Entry 3Q7L (X-ray diffraction, 2.20 A resolution); this record covers chains A and B.

[Chain A (and B)]
Molecule: Amyloid-like protein 1
Organism: Homo sapiens
Notes: fragment: APLP1 E2 domain; chain B of this document is another copy of the same molecule, construct and numbering; everything in this record applies to it too
UniProt: P51693 (APLP1_HUMAN); residues 285-494 here = UniProt positions 285-494
Amino-acid sequence (214 residues; each row starts with the number of its first residue):
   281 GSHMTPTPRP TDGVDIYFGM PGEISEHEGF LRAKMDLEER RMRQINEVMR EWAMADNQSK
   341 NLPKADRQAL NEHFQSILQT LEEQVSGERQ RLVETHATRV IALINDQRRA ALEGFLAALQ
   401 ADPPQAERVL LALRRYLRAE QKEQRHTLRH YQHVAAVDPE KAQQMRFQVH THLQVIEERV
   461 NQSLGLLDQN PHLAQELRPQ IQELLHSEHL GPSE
Disordered / not traced: 281-291, 487-494 (chain B: 281-291, 488-494)
Sequence notes: expression tag (281-284)
UniProt features mapped onto this chain:
  - region: Thr-285 to Ser-305 (O-glycosylated at three sites), Phe-310 to Leu-342 (Heparin-binding), Leu-410 to Lys-441 (Heparin-binding), Ala-442 to Arg-459 (Collagen-binding)
  - glycosylation (N-linked (GlcNAc...) asparagine): Asn-337, Asn-461
  - mutagenesis: His-426 (H426A: Reduced affinity for heparin. Reduces homodimerization), Arg-429 (R429A: Strongly reduced affinity for heparin. Strongly reduced homodimerization), His-433 (H433A: Reduced affinity for heparin. Reduces homodimerization)
From the paper describing this entry:
  - binding site for sulfate ion: Lys-422, Arg-425, Arg-429
  - mutagenesis - S305A, R369A, H430A, H433A: decreased binding to heparin
  - mutagenesis - H489A: unchanged binding to heparin

[Interface between chain A and chain B]
Residue-residue contacts (70):
  Glu-318(A) / Arg-429(B)  salt bridge
  Glu-318(A) / Gln-432(B)
  Met-322(A) / Arg-425(B)
  Met-322(A) / Leu-428(B)
  Met-322(A) / Arg-429(B)
  Ile-325(A) / Leu-428(B)  hydrophobic
  Ile-325(A) / Tyr-431(B)  hydrophobic
  Asn-326(A) / Gln-424(B)  hydrogen bond
  Asn-326(A) / Leu-428(B)
  Met-329(A) / Val-449(B)  hydrophobic
  Met-329(A) / His-450(B)
  Met-329(A) / Leu-453(B)  hydrophobic
  Trp-332(A) / Phe-447(B)  hydrophobic
  Trp-332(A) / His-450(B)
  Ala-333(A) / His-450(B)
  Asp-336(A) / His-450(B)  salt bridge
  Asp-336(A) / Gln-454(B)
  Gln-355(A) / Arg-446(B)  hydrogen bond (backbone-side chain)
  Leu-358(A) / Tyr-431(B)
  Leu-358(A) / Arg-446(B)
  Gln-359(A) / Gln-443(B)  hydrogen bond
  Gln-359(A) / Arg-446(B)
  Glu-362(A) / Tyr-431(B)  hydrogen bond
  Glu-362(A) / Ala-435(B)
  Glu-362(A) / Ala-442(B)
  Glu-362(A) / Gln-443(B)
  Glu-362(A) / Arg-446(B)  salt bridge
  Val-365(A) / Gln-432(B)
  Val-365(A) / Ala-436(B)
  Ser-366(A) / Ala-435(B)
  Ser-366(A) / Ala-436(B)
  Ser-366(A) / Pro-439(B)
  Arg-369(A) / Gln-432(B)
  Arg-369(A) / Ala-436(B)
  Arg-369(A) / Val-437(B)
  Gln-424(A) / Asn-326(B)  hydrogen bond
  Arg-425(A) / Glu-319(B)  salt bridge
  Arg-425(A) / Met-322(B)
  Leu-428(A) / Met-322(B)
  Leu-428(A) / Ile-325(B)  hydrophobic
  Leu-428(A) / Asn-326(B)
  Arg-429(A) / Glu-318(B)  salt bridge
  Arg-429(A) / Met-322(B)
  Tyr-431(A) / Ile-325(B)  hydrophobic
  Tyr-431(A) / Met-329(B)  hydrophobic
  Tyr-431(A) / Leu-358(B)
  Tyr-431(A) / Glu-362(B)  hydrogen bond
  Gln-432(A) / Glu-318(B)
  Gln-432(A) / Val-365(B)
  Gln-432(A) / Arg-369(B)  hydrogen bond
  Ala-435(A) / Ser-366(B)
  Ala-436(A) / Val-365(B)  hydrophobic
  Ala-436(A) / Ser-366(B)
  Ala-436(A) / Arg-369(B)
  Ala-442(A) / Glu-362(B)
  Gln-443(A) / Glu-362(B)
  Arg-446(A) / Gln-355(B)  hydrogen bond
  Arg-446(A) / Leu-358(B)
  Arg-446(A) / Gln-359(B)
  Arg-446(A) / Glu-362(B)  salt bridge
  Phe-447(A) / Trp-332(B)  hydrophobic
  Phe-447(A) / Asn-351(B)
  Phe-447(A) / Gln-355(B)
  Val-449(A) / Met-329(B)  hydrophobic
  His-450(A) / Met-329(B)
  His-450(A) / Trp-332(B)
  His-450(A) / Ala-333(B)
  His-450(A) / Asp-336(B)  salt bridge
  Leu-453(A) / Met-329(B)  hydrophobic
  Gln-454(A) / Ala-333(B)
Interface residues without a listed pair, chain A (36 interface residues in all): Arg-321, Asn-351, His-433, Val-437, Pro-439
Interface residues without a listed pair, chain B (36 interface residues in all): Arg-321

[Overview]
Chain A and chain B each contribute 36 residues to their interface, with 8 hydrogen bonds and 7 salt bridges.
Polar pairs include Glu-318(A)/Arg-429(B), Asp-336(A)/His-450(B) and Glu-362(A)/Arg-446(B). From the paper: a
binding site for sulfate ion at Lys-422(A), Arg-425(A) and Arg-429(A); S305A, R369A and H430A of chain A,
among others, reduce binding to heparin; 5 substitutions were tested in all.
Both chains are Amyloid-like protein 1 (Homo sapiens). Entry 3Q7L (Crystal structure of the E2 domain of
amyloid precursor-like protein 1) was determined by X-ray diffraction, deposited together with 3Q7G.
